Entry 4YUC (X-ray diffraction, 1.31 A resolution); this record covers chain A.

Chain A:
Molecule: CorB
From: Corallococcus coralloides
UniProtKB: D7RK32 (D7RK32_CORCK); numbering as in UniProt (aligned over 1-335)
Amino-acid sequence (335 residues; numbered 1 to 335; the number before each row is that of its first residue):
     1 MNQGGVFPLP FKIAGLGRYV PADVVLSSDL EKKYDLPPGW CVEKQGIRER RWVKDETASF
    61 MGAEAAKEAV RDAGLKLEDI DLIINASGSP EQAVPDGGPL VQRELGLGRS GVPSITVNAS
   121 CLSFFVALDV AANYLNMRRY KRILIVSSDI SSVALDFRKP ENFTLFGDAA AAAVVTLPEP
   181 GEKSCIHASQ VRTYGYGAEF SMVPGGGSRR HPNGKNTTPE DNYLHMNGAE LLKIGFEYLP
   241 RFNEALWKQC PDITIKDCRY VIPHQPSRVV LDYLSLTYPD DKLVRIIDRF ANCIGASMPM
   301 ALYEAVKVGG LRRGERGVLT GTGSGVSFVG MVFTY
Disordered / not traced: 1-5
Bound ions: Na+: Arg-18, Glu-68
From the paper describing this entry:
  - catalytic residues: Cys-121, His-264, Asn-292, Ser-324
  - mutagenesis - C121A, C121S, H264A, H264F, N292A: abolished catalytic activity
  - self-association interface (contacts with another copy of this molecule): Ala-93 to Pro-95, Gly-206 to Ser-208

Overview:
Arg-18 and Glu-68 coordinate Na+. From the paper: catalytic residues Cys-121, His-264 and Asn-292 among
others; C121A, C121S and H264A, among others, abolish catalytic activity; 5 substitutions were tested in all.
Chain A is CorB (Corallococcus coralloides); the structure, Crystal Structure of CorB derivatized with
S-(2-acetamidoethyl) 4-methyl-3-oxohexanethioate, was determined by X-ray diffraction together with 5C1J and
4YUF from the same study.
